5I9H - chains A and B; structure by X-ray diffraction, 2.50 A resolution.

# Chain A
Protein: pentatricopeptide repeat protein dPPR-U8G2
Chain sequence (460 residues; row label = number of the first residue in the row):
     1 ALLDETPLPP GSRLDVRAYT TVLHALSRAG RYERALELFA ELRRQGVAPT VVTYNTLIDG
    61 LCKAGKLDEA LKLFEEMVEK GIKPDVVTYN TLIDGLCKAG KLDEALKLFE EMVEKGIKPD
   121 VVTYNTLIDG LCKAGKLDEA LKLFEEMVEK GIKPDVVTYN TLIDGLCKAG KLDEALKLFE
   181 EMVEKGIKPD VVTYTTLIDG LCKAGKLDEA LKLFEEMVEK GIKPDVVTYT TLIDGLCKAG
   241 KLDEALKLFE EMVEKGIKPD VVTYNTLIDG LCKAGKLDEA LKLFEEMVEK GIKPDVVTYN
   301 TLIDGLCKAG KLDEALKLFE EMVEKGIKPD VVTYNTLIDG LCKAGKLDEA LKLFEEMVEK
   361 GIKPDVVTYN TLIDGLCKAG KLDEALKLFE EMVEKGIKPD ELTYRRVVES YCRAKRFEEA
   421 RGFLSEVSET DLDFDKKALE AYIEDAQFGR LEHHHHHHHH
Disordered / not traced: 1-41, 45, 135, 138, 290, 378-379, 400, 415-417, 420-460

# Chain B
Molecule: 18-nt RNA strand
Sequence (18 nucleotides; each row starts with the number of its first residue; numbers below 1 keep their minus sign (G-4 is residue -4)):
    -4 GGGGUUUUGG UUUUCCCC
Disordered / not traced: -4 to -1, 11-13

# How chain A and chain B interact
Contacting residue pairs (74):
  Val52(A) with U0(B), base contact
  Asn55(A) with U0(B), hydrogen bond to the base
  Thr56(A) with U0(B), sugar contact
  Asp59(A) with U1(B), sugar contact
  Lys63(A) with U1(B), hydrogen bond to the phosphate; U2(B), salt bridge to the phosphate
  Val87(A) with U0(B), base contact; U1(B), base contact
  Asn90(A) with U1(B), hydrogen bond to the base
  Thr91(A) with U1(B), hydrogen bond to the sugar
  Asp94(A) with U2(B), sugar contact
  Lys98(A) with U2(B), phosphate contact; U3(B), salt bridge to the phosphate
  Val122(A) with U1(B), base contact; U2(B), base contact
  Asn125(A) with U2(B), hydrogen bond to the base
  Thr126(A) with U2(B), hydrogen bond to the sugar
  Asp129(A) with U3(B), sugar contact
  Lys133(A) with U3(B), hydrogen bond to the phosphate; G4(B), salt bridge to the phosphate
  Val157(A) with U2(B), base contact; U3(B), base contact
  Asn160(A) with U3(B), hydrogen bond to the base
  Thr161(A) with U3(B), hydrogen bond to the sugar
  Asp164(A) with G4(B), sugar contact
  Lys168(A) with G4(B), phosphate contact; G5(B), salt bridge to the phosphate
  Val191(A) with G4(B), base contact
  Val192(A) with U3(B), base contact; G4(B), sugar contact
  Thr195(A) with G4(B), hydrogen bond to the base
  Thr196(A) with G4(B), hydrogen bond to the sugar
  Asp199(A) with G5(B), sugar contact
  Lys203(A) with G5(B), hydrogen bond to the phosphate; U6(B), salt bridge to the phosphate
  Asp225(A) with G4(B), hydrogen bond to the base
  Val226(A) with G5(B), base contact
  Val227(A) with G4(B), base contact; G5(B), sugar contact
  Thr228(A) with G4(B), hydrogen bond to the base
  Thr230(A) with G5(B), hydrogen bond to the base
  Thr231(A) with G5(B), hydrogen bond to the sugar
  Asp234(A) with U6(B), sugar contact
  Lys238(A) with U6(B), phosphate contact; U7(B), salt bridge to the phosphate
  Asp260(A) with G5(B), hydrogen bond to the base
  Val262(A) with G5(B), base contact; U6(B), base contact
  Thr263(A) with G5(B), hydrogen bond to the base
  Asn265(A) with U6(B), hydrogen bond to the base
  Thr266(A) with U6(B), hydrogen bond to the sugar
  Asp269(A) with U7(B), sugar contact
  Lys273(A) with U7(B), phosphate contact; U8(B), salt bridge to the phosphate
  Val297(A) with U6(B), base contact; U7(B), base contact
  Asn300(A) with U7(B), hydrogen bond to the base
  Thr301(A) with U7(B), hydrogen bond to the sugar
  Asp304(A) with U8(B), sugar contact
  Lys308(A) with U8(B), hydrogen bond to the phosphate; U9(B), salt bridge to the phosphate
  Val332(A) with U7(B), base contact; U8(B), sugar contact
  Asn335(A) with U8(B), hydrogen bond to the base
  Thr336(A) with U8(B), hydrogen bond to the sugar
  Asp339(A) with U9(B), sugar contact
  Lys343(A) with U9(B), hydrogen bond to the phosphate; C10(B), salt bridge to the phosphate
  Val367(A) with U8(B), base contact; U9(B), sugar contact
  Asn370(A) with U9(B), hydrogen bond to the base
  Thr371(A) with U9(B), hydrogen bond to the sugar
  Leu402(A) with U9(B), base contact
  Arg406(A) with C10(B), salt bridge to the phosphate
Also at the interface, not in a pair above, chain A (57 interface residues in all): Asp374

# Summary
57 residues of chain A face 11 of chain B across their interface, with 28 hydrogen bonds and 10 salt bridges.
Among the polar pairs are Asn55(A)-U0(B), Asn90(A)-U1(B) and Asn125(A)-U2(B).
Here chain A is pentatricopeptide repeat protein dPPR-U8G2 and chain B is an 18-nt RNA strand. Entry 5I9H
(Crystal structure of designed pentatricopeptide repeat protein dPPR-U8G2 in complex with its target RNA U8G2)
was determined by X-ray diffraction, deposited together with 5I9D, 5I9F and 5I9G.
